PDB entry 1ARG | X-ray diffraction, 2.20 A resolution | chains A and B

[Chain A (and B)]
Name: Aspartate aminotransferase
From: Escherichia coli
Notes: EC 2.6.1.1; chain B of this document is another copy of the same molecule, construct and numbering; everything in this record applies to it too
Reference sequence: P00509 (AAT_ECOLI); the construct has insertions or renumbered stretches relative to UniProt, so the offset changes along the chain: 5-64 = UniProt 1-60; 66-126 = UniProt 61-121; 133-152 = UniProt 123-142; 154-231 = UniProt 143-220; 2 more segments
Sequence (396 residues; each row starts with the number of its first residue; note: 9 numbers in that range are skipped by the numbering (no residue carries them; nothing is unmodelled there)):
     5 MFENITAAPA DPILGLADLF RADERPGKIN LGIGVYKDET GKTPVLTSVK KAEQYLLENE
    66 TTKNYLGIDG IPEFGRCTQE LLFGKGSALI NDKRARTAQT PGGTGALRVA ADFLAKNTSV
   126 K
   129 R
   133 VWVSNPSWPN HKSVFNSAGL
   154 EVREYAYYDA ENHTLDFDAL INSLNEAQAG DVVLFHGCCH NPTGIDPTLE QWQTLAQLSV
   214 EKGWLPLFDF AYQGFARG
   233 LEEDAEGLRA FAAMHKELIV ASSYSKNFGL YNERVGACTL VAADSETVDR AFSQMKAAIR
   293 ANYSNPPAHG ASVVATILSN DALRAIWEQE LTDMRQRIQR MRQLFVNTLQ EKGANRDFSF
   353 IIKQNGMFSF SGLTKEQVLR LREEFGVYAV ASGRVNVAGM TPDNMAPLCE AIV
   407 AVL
Swiss-Prot annotation at these positions:
  - binding site (L-aspartate): Gly-38, Trp-140, Asn-194, Arg-386
  - modified residue: Lys-258 (N6-(pyridoxal phosphate)lysine)
Residues lining bound ligands:
  - pyridoxyl-aspartic acid-5-monophosphate (PPD; 2-[(3-hydroxy-2-methyl-5-phosphonooxymethyl-pyridin-4-ylmethylene)-amino]-succinic acid), molecule 1: Ile-17, Leu-18, Ile-37, Gly-38, Gly-107, Gly-108, Thr-109, Leu-112, Trp-140, His-143, His-189, Asn-194, Asp-222, Ala-224, Tyr-225, Ser-255, Ser-257, Lys-258, Arg-266, Phe-360, Arg-386
  - pyridoxyl-aspartic acid-5-monophosphate (PPD), molecule 2: Tyr-70, Arg-292, Ser-296

[How chain A and chain B interact]
Pairs across the interface - 150 pairs, chain A then chain B:
  Met-5(A) with Ser-124(B); Val-125(B), hydrophobic; Gly-183(B); Glu-249(B), hydrogen bond (backbone-side chain)
  Phe-6(A) with Phe-118(B), hydrophobic; Glu-249(B), hydrogen bond (backbone-side chain); Leu-272(B), hydrophobic; Val-273(B); Arg-282(B), hydrogen bond (backbone-side chain)
  Glu-7(A) with Arg-282(B), hydrogen bond (backbone-side chain)
  Asn-8(A) with Arg-282(B)
  Ile-9(A) with Phe-118(B), hydrophobic; Asn-122(B); Arg-282(B), hydrogen bond (backbone-side chain); Gln-286(B)
  Thr-10(A) with Gln-286(B), hydrogen bond (backbone-side chain)
  Ala-11(A) with Arg-282(B); Ser-285(B); Gln-286(B)
  Ala-12(A) with Ser-285(B), hydrogen bond (backbone-side chain); Gln-286(B)
  Asp-15(A) with Arg-292(B), salt bridge
  Leu-18(A) with Ile-73(B), hydrophobic; Arg-292(B)
  Val-39(A) with Asn-69(B); Tyr-70(B), hydrophobic
  Lys-46(A) with Thr-67(B)
  Thr-47(A) with Thr-66(B); Thr-67(B), hydrogen bond (backbone-side chain)
  Pro-48(A) with Thr-66(B)
  Val-49(A) with Thr-66(B); Thr-67(B)
  Lys-54(A) with Leu-61(B), hydrogen bond (side chain-backbone); Glu-64(B), hydrogen bond (side chain-backbone)
  Glu-57(A) with Leu-61(B); Lys-68(B), salt bridge
  Gln-58(A) with Leu-61(B)
  Leu-61(A) with Lys-54(B), hydrogen bond (backbone-side chain); Glu-57(B); Gln-58(B); Leu-61(B), hydrophobic
  Glu-64(A) with Lys-54(B), hydrogen bond (backbone-side chain)
  Thr-66(A) with Thr-47(B); Pro-48(B); Val-49(B), hydrogen bond (backbone-backbone)
  Thr-67(A) with Lys-46(B); Thr-47(B), hydrogen bond (side chain-backbone); Val-49(B)
  Lys-68(A) with Glu-57(B), salt bridge; Gly-261(B); Tyr-263(B); Asn-264(B), hydrogen bond (backbone-backbone); Glu-265(B), salt bridge
  Asn-69(A) with Val-39(B); Lys-46(B); Asn-264(B), hydrogen bond (backbone-side chain)
  Tyr-70(A) with Ile-37(B), hydrophobic; Val-39(B), hydrophobic; Ser-257(B); Lys-258(B), hydrogen bond; Tyr-263(B); Asn-264(B); Arg-266(B)
  Leu-71(A) with Asn-264(B)
  Ile-73(A) with Leu-18(B), hydrophobic
  Pro-106(A) with Tyr-295(B)
  Thr-109(A) with Arg-292(B); Asn-294(B); Ser-296(B)
  Gly-110(A) with Asn-294(B)
  Arg-113(A) with Arg-113(B); Asp-117(B), salt bridge; Ala-293(B), hydrogen bond (side chain-backbone); Asn-294(B)
  Asp-117(A) with Arg-113(B), salt bridge
  Phe-118(A) with Phe-6(B), hydrophobic; Ile-9(B), hydrophobic
  Asn-122(A) with Ile-9(B)
  Trp-140(A) with Arg-292(B)
  Asn-142(A) with Arg-292(B), hydrogen bond (side chain-backbone)
  Ser-145(A) with Ala-293(B)
  Val-146(A) with Ala-293(B)
  Ser-149(A) with Lys-121(B); Ala-293(B)
  Gly-183(A) with Met-5(B)
  Glu-249(A) with Met-5(B), hydrogen bond (side chain-backbone); Phe-6(B), hydrogen bond (side chain-backbone); Glu-7(B)
  Ser-257(A) with Tyr-70(B)
  Lys-258(A) with Tyr-70(B), hydrogen bond
  Gly-261(A) with Lys-68(B)
  Leu-262(A) with Lys-68(B)
  Tyr-263(A) with Lys-68(B); Tyr-70(B), hydrophobic
  Asn-264(A) with Lys-68(B), hydrogen bond (backbone-backbone); Asn-69(B), hydrogen bond (side chain-backbone); Leu-71(B); Pro-298(B); Pro-299(B); Ala-300(B), hydrogen bond (backbone-backbone)
  Glu-265(A) with Lys-68(B), salt bridge; Ala-300(B); His-301(B), hydrogen bond (side chain-backbone)
  Arg-266(A) with Tyr-70(B); Tyr-295(B), hydrogen bond (side chain-backbone); Ser-296(B); Asn-297(B), hydrogen bond (side chain-backbone); Pro-298(B); Pro-299(B)
  Leu-272(A) with Phe-6(B), hydrophobic
  Val-273(A) with Phe-6(B)
  Arg-282(A) with Phe-6(B), hydrogen bond (side chain-backbone); Glu-7(B), hydrogen bond (side chain-backbone); Ile-9(B), hydrogen bond (side chain-backbone); Ala-11(B)
  Ser-285(A) with Ala-11(B); Ala-12(B), hydrogen bond (side chain-backbone)
  Gln-286(A) with Ile-9(B); Thr-10(B), hydrogen bond (side chain-backbone); Ala-11(B); Ala-12(B)
  Arg-292(A) with Asp-15(B), salt bridge; Leu-18(B); Thr-109(B); Trp-140(B); Asn-142(B), hydrogen bond (backbone-side chain)
  Ala-293(A) with Arg-113(B), hydrogen bond (backbone-side chain); Ser-145(B); Val-146(B); Ser-149(B)
  Asn-294(A) with Thr-109(B); Gly-110(B); Arg-113(B); Asn-294(B), hydrogen bond
  Tyr-295(A) with Pro-106(B); Thr-109(B); Arg-266(B), hydrogen bond (backbone-side chain)
  Ser-296(A) with Thr-109(B); Arg-266(B)
  Asn-297(A) with Arg-266(B), hydrogen bond (backbone-side chain)
  Pro-298(A) with Asn-264(B); Arg-266(B)
  Pro-299(A) with Asn-264(B); Glu-265(B); Arg-266(B); Pro-299(B), hydrophobic
  Ala-300(A) with Asn-264(B), hydrogen bond (backbone-backbone); Glu-265(B)
  His-301(A) with Glu-265(B), hydrogen bond (backbone-side chain); His-301(B)
Other interface residues (no listed pair), chain A (77 interface residues in all): Ile-17, Ile-37, Val-53, Leu-60, Leu-119, Thr-123, Val-125, Leu-218, Ile-251, Ala-274, Thr-279, Ala-283, Ala-289
Other interface residues (no listed pair), chain B (78 interface residues in all): Asn-8, Ile-17, Val-53, Leu-60, Thr-123, Leu-218, Leu-262, Ala-274, Thr-279, Ala-283, Ala-289, Ala-290

[Summary]
The interface between chain A and chain B involves 77 residues on one side and 78 on the other, with 40
hydrogen bonds and 8 salt bridges. Polar contacts include Asp-15(A)/Arg-292(B), Glu-57(A)/Lys-68(B) and
Lys-68(A)/Glu-265(B). Chain A binds pyridoxyl-aspartic acid-5-monophosphate.
Both chains are Aspartate aminotransferase (Escherichia coli). Entry 1ARG (Aspartate aminotransferase,
phospho-5'-pyridoxyl aspartate complex) was determined by X-ray diffraction together with 1ARH from the same
study.
